6GFK - chain A; structure by X-ray diffraction, 2.30 A resolution.

Chain A:
Molecule: U6 small nuclear RNA (adenine-(43)-N(6))-methyltransferase
Source organism: Homo sapiens
Notes: EC 2.1.1.346, 2.1.1.62
UniProt: Q86W50 (MET16_HUMAN); residue numbers follow UniProt; this construct covers 41-291
Amino-acid sequence (251 residues; each row starts with the number of its first residue):
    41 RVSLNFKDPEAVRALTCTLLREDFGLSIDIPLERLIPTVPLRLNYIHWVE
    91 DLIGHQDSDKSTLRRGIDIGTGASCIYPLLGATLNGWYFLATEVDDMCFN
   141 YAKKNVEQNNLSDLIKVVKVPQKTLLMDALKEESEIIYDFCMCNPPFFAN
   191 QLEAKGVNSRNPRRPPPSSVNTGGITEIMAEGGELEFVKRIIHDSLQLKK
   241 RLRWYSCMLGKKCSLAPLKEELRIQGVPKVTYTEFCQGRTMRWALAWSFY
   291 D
Disordered / not traced: 192-212
Small-molecule neighbours: S-adenosylhomocysteine (SAH): Leu75, Pro77, Arg82, Asp108, Ile109, Gly110, Thr111, Gly112, Ser114, Ile116, Tyr117, Thr132, Glu133, Val134, Asp135, Cys138, Val160, Gln162, Thr164, Leu165, Asn184, Pro185, Pro186, Phe188, Phe227, Arg230
Curated features (UniProtKB/Swiss-Prot):
  - region: Lys163 to Met167 (K-loop), Ser199 to Asn211 (RNA-binding), Gly250 to Ser254 (RNA-binding), Gln277 to Trp283 (RNA-binding)
  - binding site (S-adenosyl-L-methionine): Arg82, Gly110, Ser114, Glu133, Thr164, Asn184
  - natural variant: Gly110 (G110C: Found in patients with large intestine cancer)
  - mutagenesis: Lys47 (K47E: Reduced methyltransferase activity), Arg82 (R82A/E: Abolished methyltransferase activity in vitro), Glu133 (E133A: Abolished methyltransferase activity in vitro), Lys163 (K163A: Increased methyltransferase activity in vitro), Met167 (M167A: Increased methyltransferase activity in vitro), Asn184 (N184A: Abolished methyltransferase activity in vitro), Pro185 to Pro186 (Abolishes methyltransferase activity), Phe187 (F187G: Abolishes methyltransferase activity), Arg200 to Arg204 (Abolished methyltransferase activity), Pro202 to Pro207 (Does not affect methyltransferase activity), Arg279 (R279E: Abolished methyltransferase activity), Arg282 (R282E: Abolished methyltransferase activity)
Reported in the primary citation:
  - binding site for S-adenosylhomocysteine: Arg82, Asp108, Gly110, Thr111, Ser114, Glu133, Gln162, Asn184, Arg230
  - catalytic residues: Asn184 to Phe187
  - binding site for sulfate ion: Arg82, Arg282
  - catalytic residues: Asn184, Pro185 (proposed by the authors, not directly observed)
  - conformationally variable residues (order/disorder transition): Gln191 to Thr212
  - mutagenesis - K47E/R279E, R74E, R82E, F187G, R279E, R282E: abolished catalytic activity
  - mutagenesis - K47E: decreased catalytic activity

In short:
Ligands of chain A: S-adenosylhomocysteine. Curated annotation (UniProt) lists 6
S-adenosyl-L-methionine-binding residues and 19 mutagenesis sites. The paper reports catalytic residues Asn184
and Pro185; K47E/R279E, R74E and R82E, among others, abolish catalytic activity; 7 substitutions were tested
in all.
Chain A is U6 small nuclear RNA (adenine-(43)-N(6))-methyltransferase (Homo sapiens); the structure, delta-N
METTL16 MTase domain, was determined by X-ray diffraction together with 6GFN and 6GT5 from the same study.
